2VCL - chain A; structure by X-ray diffraction, 1.55 A resolution.

Chain A:
Molecule: Cyanobacterial phycoerythrobilin
From: Prochlorococcus phage P-SSM2
Notes: EC 1.3.7.6
UniProtKB: Q58MU6 (Q58MU6_9CAUD); numbering as in UniProt (aligned over 1-233)
Sequence (233 residues; row label = number of the first residue in the row):
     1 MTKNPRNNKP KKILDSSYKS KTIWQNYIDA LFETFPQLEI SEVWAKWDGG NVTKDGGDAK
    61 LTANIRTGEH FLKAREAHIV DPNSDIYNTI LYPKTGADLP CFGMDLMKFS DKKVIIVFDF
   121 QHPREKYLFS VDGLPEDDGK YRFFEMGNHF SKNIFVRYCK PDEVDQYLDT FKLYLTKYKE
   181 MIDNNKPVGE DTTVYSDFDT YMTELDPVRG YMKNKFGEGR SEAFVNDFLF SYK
Not modelled in the structure: 1-21, 52-56, 206-207
Modified residues: Mse1 (selenomethionine); Mse104, Mse107, Mse146, Mse181, Mse202, Mse212 (selenomethionine; parent Met)

In short:
Chain A is Cyanobacterial phycoerythrobilin (Prochlorococcus phage P-SSM2); the structure, Structure of
Phycoerythrobilin Synthase PebS from the Cyanophage P-SSM2 in the substrate free form, was determined by X-ray
diffraction, deposited together with 2VGR.
